Entry 8HSV (X-ray diffraction, 3.00 A resolution); this record covers chains B and F of the 4 polymer chains in the assembly.

Chain B:
Name: Beta-arrestin-1
Source organism: Rattus norvegicus
UniProtKB: P29066 (ARRB1_RAT); numbering as in UniProt (aligned over 1-394)
Sequence (414 residues; row label = number of the first residue in the row; numbers below 1 keep their minus sign (Met-19 is residue -19)):
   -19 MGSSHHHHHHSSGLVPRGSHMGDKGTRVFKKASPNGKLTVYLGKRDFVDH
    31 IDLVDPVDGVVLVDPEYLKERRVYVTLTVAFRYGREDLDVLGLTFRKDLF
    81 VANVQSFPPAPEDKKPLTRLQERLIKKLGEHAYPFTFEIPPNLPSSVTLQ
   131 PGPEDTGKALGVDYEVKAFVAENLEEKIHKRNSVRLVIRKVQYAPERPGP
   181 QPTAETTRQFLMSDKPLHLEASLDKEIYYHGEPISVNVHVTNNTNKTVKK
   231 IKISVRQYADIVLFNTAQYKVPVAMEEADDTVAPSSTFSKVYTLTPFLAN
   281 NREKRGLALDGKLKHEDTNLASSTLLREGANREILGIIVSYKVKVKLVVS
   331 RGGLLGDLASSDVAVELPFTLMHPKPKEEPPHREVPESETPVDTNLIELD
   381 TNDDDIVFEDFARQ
Not modelled in the structure: -19 to 3, 334-338, 360-382
Differences from the reference sequence: initiating methionine (-19); expression tag (-18 to 0); engineered mutation Val59 (Cys in P29066), Ser125 (Cys in P29066), Leu140 (Cys in P29066), Val150 (Cys in P29066), Val242 (Cys in P29066), Val251 (Cys in P29066), Ser269 (Cys in P29066)

Chain F:
Name: peptide from E3 ubiquitin-protein ligase Mdm2
Notes: EC 2.3.2.27
UniProtKB: D3ZVH5 (D3ZVH5_RAT); residues 210-227 here correspond to UniProt positions 191-208 (UniProt number = residue number - 19)
Sequence (18 residues; numbered 210 to 227; the number before each row is that of its first residue):
   210 DLDDGVSDHSADCLDQDS
Not modelled in the structure: 210-211, 217-220, 226-227

How chain B and chain F interact:
Pairs across the interface - 12 pairs, chain B then chain F:
  Lys11(B) - Asp221(F)  salt bridge
  Arg76(B) - Ser216(F)
  Val81(B) - Asp213(F)
  Val81(B) - Gly214(F)
  Asn83(B) - Asp213(F)  hydrogen bond (side chain-backbone)
  Asn83(B) - Gly214(F)
  Arg165(B) - Asp221(F)
  Leu166(B) - Asp221(F)
  Val167(B) - Asp221(F)  hydrogen bond (backbone-side chain)
  Lys292(B) - Cys222(F)
  His295(B) - Cys222(F)
  Phe391(B) - Asp221(F)
Interface residues without a listed pair, chain B (15 interface residues in all): Asp67, Leu68, Asp78, Ala82, Lys294
Interface residues without a listed pair, chain F (7 interface residues in all): Val215, Asp224

Overview:
The interface between chain B and chain F involves 15 residues on one side and 7 on the other, with 2 hydrogen
bonds and 1 salt bridge. Among the polar pairs are Lys11(B)-Asp221(F), Asn83(B)-Asp213(F) and
Val167(B)-Asp221(F).
Chain B is Beta-arrestin-1 (Rattus norvegicus) and chain F is peptide from E3 ubiquitin-protein ligase Mdm2;
the structure, The structure of rat beta-arrestin1 in complex with a rat Mdm2 peptide, was determined by X-ray
diffraction (same publication as 8HST).
